Entry 7TKK (electron microscopy, 7.30 A resolution (low resolution: residue-level contacts below are approximate; hydrogen-bond / salt-bridge calls are withheld)); this record covers chains A and E of the 27 polymer chains in the assembly.

[Chain A]
Name: ATP synthase subunit alpha
From: Saccharomyces cerevisiae
UniProt: P07251 (ATPA_YEAST); residues 1-510 here correspond to UniProt positions 36-545 (UniProt number = residue number + 35)
Sequence (510 residues; row label = number of the first residue in the row):
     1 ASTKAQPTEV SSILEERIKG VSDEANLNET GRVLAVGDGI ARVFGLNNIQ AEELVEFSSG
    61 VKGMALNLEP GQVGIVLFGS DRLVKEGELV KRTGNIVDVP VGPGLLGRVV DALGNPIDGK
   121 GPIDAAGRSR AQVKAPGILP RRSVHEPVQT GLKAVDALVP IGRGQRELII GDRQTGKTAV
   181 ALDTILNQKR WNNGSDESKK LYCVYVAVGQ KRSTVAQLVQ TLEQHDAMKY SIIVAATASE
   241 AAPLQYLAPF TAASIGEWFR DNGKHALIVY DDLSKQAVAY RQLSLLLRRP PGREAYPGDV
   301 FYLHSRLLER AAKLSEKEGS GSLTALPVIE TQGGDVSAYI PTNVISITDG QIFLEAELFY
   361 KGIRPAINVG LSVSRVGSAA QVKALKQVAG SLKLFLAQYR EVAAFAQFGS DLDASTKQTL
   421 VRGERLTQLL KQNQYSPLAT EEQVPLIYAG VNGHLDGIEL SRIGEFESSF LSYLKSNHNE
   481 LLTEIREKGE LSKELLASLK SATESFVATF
Not modelled in the structure: 1-8, 510
Curated features (UniProtKB/Swiss-Prot):
  - binding site (ATP): Gly171 to Thr178
  - site: Ser372 (Required for activity)
  - modified residue (Phosphoserine): Ser22, Ser143

[Chain E]
Name: ATP synthase subunit beta
From: Saccharomyces cerevisiae
Notes: EC 7.1.2.2
UniProt: P00830 (ATPB_YEAST); residues 1-478 here correspond to UniProt positions 34-511 (UniProt number = residue number + 33)
Sequence (478 residues; each row starts with the number of its first residue):
     1 ASAAQSTPIT GKVTAVIGAI VDVHFEQSEL PAILNALEIK TPQGKLVLEV AQHLGENTVR
    61 TIAMDGTEGL VRGEKVLDTG GPISVPVGRE TLGRIINVIG EPIDERGPIK SKLRKPIHAD
   121 PPSFAEQSTS AEILETGIKV VDLLAPYARG GKIGLFGGAG VGKTVFIQEL INNIAKAHGG
   181 FSVFTGVGER TREGNDLYRE MKETGVINLE GESKVALVFG QMNEPPGARA RVALTGLTIA
   241 EYFRDEEGQD VLLFIDNIFR FTQAGSEVSA LLGRIPSAVG YQPTLATDMG LLQERITTTK
   301 KGSVTSVQAV YVPADDLTDP APATTFAHLD ATTVLSRGIS ELGIYPAVDP LDSKSRLLDA
   361 AVVGQEHYDV ASKVQETLQT YKSLQDIIAI LGMDELSEQD KLTVERARKI QRFLSQPFAV
   421 AEVFTGIPGK LVRLKDTVAS FKAVLEGKYD NIPEHAFYMV GGIEDVVAKA EKLAAEAN
Not modelled in the structure: 1-5, 476-478
Curated features (UniProtKB/Swiss-Prot):
  - binding site (ATP): Gly157 to Thr164
  - modified residue: Thr79 (Phosphothreonine), Thr204 (Phosphothreonine), Ser340 (Phosphoserine)

[Interface between chain A and chain E]
Contacting residue pairs - 18 pairs, chain A then chain E:
  Ile49(A) with Val71(E); Arg72(E)
  Gln50(A) with Leu70(E)
  Ala51(A) with Gly69(E); Leu70(E)
  Leu66(A) with Ile17(E)
  Asn67(A) with Val16(E)
  Leu68(A) with Ala15(E); Val16(E)
  Glu69(A) with Thr14(E)
  Pro70(A) with Thr14(E)
  Gly298(A) with Glu267(E)
  Ser378(A) with Val423(E)
  Phe405(A) with Ala389(E)
  Gln407(A) with Ala389(E)
  Phe408(A) with Ile390(E)
  Ser410(A) with Ile390(E)
  Asp411(A) with Gly392(E)
Interface residues without a listed pair, chain A (17 interface residues in all): Ser305, Arg306
Interface residues without a listed pair, chain E (17 interface residues in all): Met222, Asn223, Leu391, Met393

[Summary]
Chain A and chain E each contribute 17 residues to their interface. Curated annotation (UniProt) lists 8
ATP-binding residues on chain A; 8 ATP-binding residues on chain E.
Chain A is ATP synthase subunit alpha and chain E is ATP synthase subunit beta, both from Saccharomyces
cerevisiae; the structure, Yeast ATP synthase State 2catalytic(e) with 10 mM ATP backbone model, was
determined by electron microscopy together with 7TJS, 7TJT, 7TJU, 7TJV, 7TJW, 7TJX and 30 further entries from
the same study.
